6BCF - chains D and E of the 3 polymer chains in the assembly; structure by X-ray diffraction, 2.92 A resolution.

== Chain D ==
Molecule: Ribosomal protein 3/homing endonuclease-like fusion protein
From: Leptographium truncatum
UniProtKB: C7SWF3 (C7SWF3_9PEZI); residues 1-315 here correspond to UniProt positions 398-712 (UniProt number = residue number + 397)
Chain sequence (315 residues; each row starts with the number of its first residue):
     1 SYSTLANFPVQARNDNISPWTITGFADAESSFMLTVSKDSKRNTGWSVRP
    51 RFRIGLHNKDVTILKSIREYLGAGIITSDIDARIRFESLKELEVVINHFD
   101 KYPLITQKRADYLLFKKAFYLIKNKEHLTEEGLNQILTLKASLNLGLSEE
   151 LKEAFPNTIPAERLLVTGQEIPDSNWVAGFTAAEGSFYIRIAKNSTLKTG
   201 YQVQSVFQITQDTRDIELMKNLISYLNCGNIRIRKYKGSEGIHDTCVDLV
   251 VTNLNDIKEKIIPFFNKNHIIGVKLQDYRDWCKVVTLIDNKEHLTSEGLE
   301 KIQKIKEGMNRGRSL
Not modelled in the structure: 1-15, 235-244, 314-315
Construct notes: engineered mutation Ala183 (Gly580 in C7SWF3)
Ion coordination: Ca2+ site 1: Ala28, Glu184; Ca2+ site 2: Glu29, Ala183 (shared with DT16(E) of chain E); Ca2+ site 3: Glu29, Glu184 (shared with DA17(E) of chain E; 1 residue of chain F)
What the authors report for this chain:
  - mutagenesis - E184D: increased catalytic activity on non-cognate substrates
  - mutagenesis - E184D: increased catalytic activity on multiple central 4 substrates

== Chain E ==
Molecule: 26-nt DNA strand
Sequence (26 nucleotides; row label = number of the first residue in the row):
     1 GGTCTAAACGTCGTATAGGAGCATTT
Ion coordination: Ca2+ site 1: DT16 (shared with Glu29(D), Ala183(D) of chain D); Ca2+ site 2: DA17 (shared with Glu29(D), Glu184(D) of chain D; 1 residue of chain F)

== Chain D / chain E interface ==
Contacting residue pairs (41; chain D residue first):
  Glu29(D) - DT16(E)  phosphate contact
  Glu29(D) - DA17(E)  phosphate contact
  Ser31(D) - DG18(E)  phosphate contact
  Met33(D) - DG19(E)  phosphate contact
  Arg49(D) - DG21(E)  hydrogen bond to the base
  Arg51(D) - DA20(E)  base contact
  Arg51(D) - DG21(E)  hydrogen bond to the base
  Arg53(D) - DG18(E)  base contact
  Arg53(D) - DG19(E)  hydrogen bond to the base
  Arg53(D) - DA20(E)  base contact
  Gly55(D) - DT16(E)  sugar contact
  His57(D) - DT16(E)  hydrogen bond to the phosphate
  Arg83(D) - DG18(E)  hydrogen bond to the base
  Arg83(D) - DG19(E)  hydrogen bond to the base
  Asn144(D) - DG18(E)  phosphate contact
  Asn144(D) - DG19(E)  hydrogen bond to the phosphate
  Leu145(D) - DG18(E)  phosphate contact
  Leu145(D) - DG19(E)  hydrogen bond to the phosphate
  Ser148(D) - DA20(E)  phosphate contact
  Glu184(D) - DA17(E)  phosphate contact
  Arg190(D) - DA7(E)  hydrogen bond to the base
  Arg190(D) - DA8(E)  base contact
  Thr196(D) - DT3(E)  sugar contact
  Thr196(D) - DC4(E)  base contact
  Leu197(D) - DC4(E)  phosphate contact
  Leu197(D) - DT5(E)  base contact
  Lys198(D) - DC4(E)  hydrogen bond to the phosphate
  Gln202(D) - DT5(E)  base contact
  Gln202(D) - DA6(E)  hydrogen bond to the base
  Gln202(D) - DA7(E)  base contact
  Gln204(D) - DA6(E)  hydrogen bond to the base
  Gln204(D) - DA7(E)  hydrogen bond to the base
  Asn230(D) - DA7(E)  hydrogen bond to the phosphate
  Arg232(D) - DA8(E)  sugar contact
  Arg232(D) - DC9(E)  salt bridge to the phosphate
  Thr252(D) - DA6(E)  phosphate contact
  Thr252(D) - DA7(E)  hydrogen bond to the phosphate
  Asn253(D) - DA7(E)  phosphate contact
  Leu254(D) - DA6(E)  hydrogen bond to the phosphate
  His293(D) - DT5(E)  salt bridge to the phosphate
  Leu294(D) - DC4(E)  phosphate contact
Other interface residues (no listed pair), chain D (34 interface residues in all): Ser30, Thr35, Ser37, Leu56, Asp81, Lys140, Leu143, Gly146

== Overview ==
The interface between chain D and chain E involves 34 residues on one side and 13 on the other; the contacts
include 16 hydrogen bonds and 2 salt bridges. Polar pairs include Arg49(D)-DG21(E), Arg51(D)-DG21(E) and
Arg53(D)-DG19(E). From the paper: E184D of chain D increases catalytic activity on non-cognate substrates;
E184D of chain D increases catalytic activity on multiple central 4 substrates.
Here chain D is Ribosomal protein 3/homing endonuclease-like fusion protein (Leptographium truncatum) and
chain E is a 26-nt DNA strand. Entry 6BCF (I-LtrI G183A bound to cognate substrate (pre-cleavage complex)) was
determined by X-ray diffraction together with 6BCE, 6BCG, 6BCI, 6BCN and 6BCT from the same study.
